PDB entry 8K07 | X-ray diffraction, 1.12 A resolution | chains A and B of the 3 polymer chains in the assembly

[Chain A]
Protein: Pseudouridine-5'-phosphate glycosidase
Source organism: Arabidopsis thaliana
Notes: EC 4.2.1.70
Reference sequence: Q84K35 (PUMY_ARATH); residue numbers follow UniProt; this construct covers 1-330
Amino-acid sequence (340 residues; each row starts with the number of its first residue):
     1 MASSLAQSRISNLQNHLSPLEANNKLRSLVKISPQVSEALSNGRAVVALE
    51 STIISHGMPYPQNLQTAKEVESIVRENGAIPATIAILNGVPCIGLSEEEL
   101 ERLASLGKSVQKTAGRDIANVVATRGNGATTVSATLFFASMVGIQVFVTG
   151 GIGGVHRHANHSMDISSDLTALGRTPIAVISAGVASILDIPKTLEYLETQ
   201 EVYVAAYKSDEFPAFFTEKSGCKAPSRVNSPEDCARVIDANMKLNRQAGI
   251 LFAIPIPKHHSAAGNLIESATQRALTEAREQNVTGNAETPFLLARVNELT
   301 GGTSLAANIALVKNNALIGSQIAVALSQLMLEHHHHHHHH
Disordered / not traced: 1-27, 261-262, 331-340
Construct notes: engineered mutation Ala-185 (Lys in Q84K35); expression tag (331-340)
Bound ions: Mn2+: Asp-164 (together with citric acid)
What the authors report for this chain:
  - binding site for citric acid: Ser-167, Glu-198, Thr-289
  - conformationally variable residues (helix shift): Asn-286
  - specificity-determining residues: Thr-149, Asn-308 (proposed by the authors, not directly observed)
  - catalytic residues: Glu-50 (proposed by the authors, not directly observed)
  - catalytic residues: Asp-164
  - mutagenesis - E50A, K112A, D164A, S166A, T289A, L293G: abolished catalytic activity
  - mutagenesis - T52A, I53A, T131A, S133A, T149A, T149V, H156A, S167A, E198A, F215A, N308A: decreased catalytic activity

[Chain B]
Protein: Pseudouridine-5'-phosphate glycosidase
Source organism: Arabidopsis thaliana
Notes: EC 4.2.1.70
Reference sequence: Q84K35 (PUMY_ARATH); the author numbering skips numbers that UniProt does not, so the offset changes along the chain: 1-28 = UniProt 1-28; 30-331 = UniProt 29-330
Amino-acid sequence (340 residues; each row starts with the number of its first residue; note: 1 number in that range is skipped by the numbering (no residue carries it; nothing is unmodelled there)):
     1 MASSLAQSRISNLQNHLSPLEANNKLRS
    30 LVKISPQVSEALSNGRAVVALESTIISHGMPYPQNLQTAKEVESIVRENG
    80 AIPATIAILNGVPCIGLSEEELERLASLGKSVQKTAGRDIANVVATRGNG
   130 ATTVSATLFFASMVGIQVFVTGGIGGVHRHANHSMDISSDLTALGRTPIA
   180 VISAGVASILDIPKTLEYLETQEVYVAAYKSDEFPAFFTEKSGCKAPSRV
   230 NSPEDCARVIDANMKLNRQAGILFAIPIPKHHSAAGNLIESATQRALTEA
   280 REQNVTGNAETPFLLARVNELTGGTSLAANIALVKNNALIGSQIAVALSQ
   330 LMLEHHHHHHHH
Disordered / not traced: 1-27, 332-341
Construct notes: engineered mutation Ala-186 (Lys185 in Q84K35); expression tag (332-341)
Bound ions: Mn2+: Asp-165 (together with citric acid)
What the authors report for this chain:
  - binding site for citric acid: Ser-167
  - mutagenesis - L293G: abolished catalytic activity
  - mutagenesis - T131A, S167A: decreased catalytic activity

[How chain A and chain B interact]
Residue-residue contacts (44; chain A residue first):
  Val-155(A) / Met-164(B)  hydrophobic
  Asn-160(A) / Asn-161(B)
  Ile-165(A) / Met-164(B)  hydrophobic
  Gly-173(A) / Arg-175(B)  hydrogen bond (backbone-side chain)
  Lys-192(A) / His-162(B)  hydrogen bond (side chain-backbone)
  Lys-192(A) / Ser-163(B)
  Lys-192(A) / Met-164(B)
  Glu-195(A) / Ser-163(B)
  Glu-195(A) / Met-164(B)
  Glu-195(A) / Asp-165(B)
  Tyr-196(A) / Met-164(B)  hydrophobic
  Glu-198(A) / Arg-117(B)  salt bridge
  Glu-198(A) / Ser-168(B)
  Thr-199(A) / Ile-166(B)  hydrogen bond (side chain-backbone)
  Thr-199(A) / Ser-168(B)
  Thr-199(A) / Thr-171(B)  hydrogen bond (backbone-side chain)
  Thr-199(A) / Tyr-197(B)
  Gln-200(A) / Arg-175(B)  hydrogen bond (backbone-side chain)
  Glu-201(A) / Gly-116(B)
  Glu-201(A) / Arg-117(B)
  Glu-201(A) / Ser-168(B)
  Glu-201(A) / Ala-172(B)
  Glu-201(A) / Arg-175(B)
  Val-202(A) / Arg-117(B)  hydrogen bond (backbone-side chain)
  Tyr-203(A) / Arg-117(B)
  Tyr-203(A) / Asn-121(B)  hydrogen bond
  Val-204(A) / Arg-117(B)
  Pro-225(A) / Arg-117(B)
  Ser-226(A) / Asn-121(B)  hydrogen bond
  Arg-236(A) / Ala-124(B)
  Val-237(A) / Ala-120(B)
  Val-237(A) / Asn-121(B)
  Val-237(A) / Ala-124(B)
  Ala-240(A) / Ala-120(B)
  Ala-240(A) / Val-123(B)  hydrophobic
  Asn-241(A) / Ala-120(B)
  Leu-244(A) / Leu-30(B)  hydrophobic
  Leu-244(A) / Ile-119(B)  hydrophobic
  Leu-244(A) / Phe-138(B)
  Leu-244(A) / Phe-139(B)  hydrophobic
  Leu-244(A) / Met-142(B)
  Arg-246(A) / Gly-116(B)  hydrogen bond (side chain-backbone)
  Arg-246(A) / Arg-117(B)
  Arg-246(A) / Phe-138(B)
Interface residues without a listed pair, chain A (25 interface residues in all): Arg-174, Leu-197, Asn-245
Interface residues without a listed pair, chain B (25 interface residues in all): Asp-118, Ser-134, Ser-167

[Overview]
Chain A and chain B each contribute 25 residues to their interface, with 9 hydrogen bonds and 1 salt bridge.
Polar pairs include Glu-198(A)/Arg-117(B), Gly-173(A)/Arg-175(B) and Lys-192(A)/His-162(B). The paper reports
catalytic residues Glu-50(A) and Asp-164(A); T52A, I53A and T131A of chain A, among others, reduce catalytic
activity; 20 substitutions were tested in all.
Chain A and chain B are both Pseudouridine-5'-phosphate glycosidase (Arabidopsis thaliana); the structure,
Pseudouridine 5'-monophosphate glycosylase from Arabidopsis thaliana -- citrate bound K185A mutant, was
determined by X-ray diffraction, deposited together with 8K05 and 8K06.
